PDB entry 8FN4 | electron microscopy, 3.70 A resolution | chains 5 and 6 of the 6 polymer chains in the assembly

# Chain 5
Molecule: RNA-editing substrate-binding complex protein 5 (RESC5)
From: Trypanosoma brucei
UniProt: Q389F5 (Q389F5_TRYB2); residues 1-310 here = UniProt positions 1-310
Sequence (402 residues; numbered 1 to 402; the number before each row is that of its first residue):
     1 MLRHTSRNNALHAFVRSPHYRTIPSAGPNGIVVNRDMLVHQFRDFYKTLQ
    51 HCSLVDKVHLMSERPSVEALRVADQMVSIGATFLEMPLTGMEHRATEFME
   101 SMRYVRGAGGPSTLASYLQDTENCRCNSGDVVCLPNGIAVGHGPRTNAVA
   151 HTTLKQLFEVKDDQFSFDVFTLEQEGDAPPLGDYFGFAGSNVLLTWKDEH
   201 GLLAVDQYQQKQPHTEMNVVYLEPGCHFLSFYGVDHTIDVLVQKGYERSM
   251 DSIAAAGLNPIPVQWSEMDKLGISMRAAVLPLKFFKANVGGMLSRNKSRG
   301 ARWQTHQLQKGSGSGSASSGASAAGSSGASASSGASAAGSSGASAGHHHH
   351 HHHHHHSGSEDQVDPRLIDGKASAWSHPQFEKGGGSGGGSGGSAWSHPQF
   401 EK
Disordered / not traced: 1-10, 287-402
Construct notes: expression tag (311-402)

# Chain 6
Molecule: RNA-editing substrate-binding complex protein 6 (RESC6)
From: Trypanosoma brucei
UniProt: Q57ZX7 (Q57ZX7_TRYB2); residues 1-516 here = UniProt positions 1-516
Sequence (516 residues; numbered 1 to 516; the number before each row is that of its first residue):
     1 MRSALRRCILRHQGCLRMKQSLSAFPTVVTGMTRHQGNSLIGTTHGAELS
    51 LAGDPQSVSHLSARNIATEALQMKKLHQERGGNPMLAQQARRVLFATSIA
   101 GQNLDARSVALLLNTAVYFGMESDAKLVRECIDYCLKNDKLITVDVLPIV
   151 VTACATLKSRDAREVIEMQAQKAARNAKFLDAKDVTNIISAFSKTGINHE
   201 KLFAFLSRRVQTLARVGEFEAAHLVILANAFSRLRYRDKFLFGAIARRAM
   251 SLRERVTVNELVPLIVAFSKIGLKDPKLSKRFATKAMEYVDQMNAEQVAS
   301 MFMAFAYFGIRYDQLFGVLTNRAVELIDEFNAQYISTTLNAFQRIGINNP
   351 ELFDNLAERALAVVQDHDARDISKTVTALAHFGLKDEELFKRLASHAASI
   401 ADQFDAMGLVNTAHAFARTNFLQQDMAVALSERSVYVCRLLDAGETRRLL
   451 WALAKFQVRDPKILTPVFNRCLALHYDFFADPTGSEEIEEIFDFYGPNFC
   501 PPLYQLYISRGSTPQA
Disordered / not traced: 1-57, 510-516

# How chain 5 and chain 6 interact
Pairs across the interface (16; chain 5 residue first):
  Arg-43(5) / Arg-215(6)
  Arg-43(5) / Val-216(6)
  Tyr-46(5) / Val-216(6)  hydrophobic
  Tyr-46(5) / Glu-218(6)  hydrogen bond
  Lys-47(5) / Val-216(6)
  Gln-50(5) / Gly-217(6)
  Leu-60(5) / Arg-209(6)  hydrogen bond (backbone-side chain)
  Leu-60(5) / Thr-212(6)
  Leu-60(5) / Val-216(6)  hydrophobic
  Ser-62(5) / Lys-178(6)
  Glu-100(5) / Phe-179(6)
  Arg-103(5) / Asn-176(6)
  Arg-103(5) / Phe-179(6)
  Tyr-104(5) / Lys-178(6)  hydrogen bond (side chain-backbone)
  Tyr-104(5) / Phe-179(6)  hydrophobic
  Tyr-104(5) / Arg-209(6)  hydrogen bond
Other interface residues (no listed pair), chain 5 (10 interface residues in all): Val-58

# Summary
The interface between chain 5 and chain 6 involves 10 residues on one side and 9 on the other; the contacts
include 4 hydrogen bonds. Among the polar pairs are Tyr-46(5)/Glu-218(6), Leu-60(5)/Arg-209(6) and
Tyr-104(5)/Lys-178(6).
Here chain 5 is RNA-editing substrate-binding complex protein 5 (RESC5) and chain 6 is RNA-editing
substrate-binding complex protein 6 (RESC6), both from Trypanosoma brucei. Entry 8FN4 (Cryo-EM structure of
RNase-treated RESC-A in trypanosomal RNA editing) was determined by electron microscopy (same publication as
8FN6, 8FNC, 8FNF, 8FNI and 8FNK).
